7KD2 - chains A and C of the 3 polymer chains in the assembly; structure by X-ray diffraction, 2.55 A resolution.

# Chain A
Name: Ricin chain A
Source organism: Ricinus communis
Notes: EC 3.2.2.22
UniProt: P02879 (RICI_RICCO); residues 1-267 here correspond to UniProt positions 36-302 (UniProt number = residue number + 35)
Chain sequence (267 residues; row label = number of the first residue in the row):
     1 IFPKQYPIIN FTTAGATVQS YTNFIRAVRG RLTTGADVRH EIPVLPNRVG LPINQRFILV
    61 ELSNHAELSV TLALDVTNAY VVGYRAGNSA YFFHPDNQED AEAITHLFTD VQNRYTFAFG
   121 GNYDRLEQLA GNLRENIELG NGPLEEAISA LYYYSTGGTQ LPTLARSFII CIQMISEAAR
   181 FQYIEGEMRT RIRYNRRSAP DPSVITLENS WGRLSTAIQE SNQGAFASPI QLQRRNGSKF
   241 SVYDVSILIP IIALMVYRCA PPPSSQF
Unresolved in the structure: 1-4, 263-267
Glycans and other covalent adducts: glycan linked to Asn10
Ion coordination: Zn2+: Glu102, His106

# Chain C
Name: VHH antibody V11B2
Source organism: Vicugna pacos
Notes: antibody fragment or engineered binder
Chain sequence (126 residues; numbered 1 to 126; the number before each row is that of its first residue):
     1 QVQLVETGGG LVQPGGSLKL SCAASGSISS PNVMGWYRQA PGKQRELVAT MTSGGNTYSE
    61 DSVKGRFTIS RDNAKNTVYL QMNSLKPEDT AVYYCNARDM WDRSHEYWGQ GTQVTVSSEP
   121 KTPKPQ
Unresolved in the structure: 26, 117-126
Cystine bridges: Cys22-Cys95
Ion coordination: Zn2+: Ser29, Asp99, His105

# Interface between chain A and chain C
Residue-residue contacts - 6 pairs, chain A then chain C:
  Val18(A) - Trp101(C)  hydrophobic
  Gln19(A) - Ser30(C)  hydrogen bond
  Gln19(A) - Pro31(C)
  Gln19(A) - Trp101(C)
  Thr22(A) - Trp101(C)
  Arg193(A) - Trp101(C)  hydrogen bond (side chain-backbone)
Also at the interface, not in a pair above, chain A (5 interface residues in all): Asn23
Also at the interface, not in a pair above, chain C (4 interface residues in all): Ser29

# In short
The interface between chain A and chain C involves 5 residues on one side and 4 on the other; the contacts
include 2 hydrogen bonds. Polar pairs include Gln19(A)-Ser30(C) and Arg193(A)-Trp101(C). The Zn2+ site is
built by Glu102(A) and His106(A).
Here chain A is Ricin chain A (Ricinus communis) and chain C is VHH antibody V11B2 (Vicugna pacos). Entry 7KD2
(Ricin bound to VHH antibody V11B2) was determined by X-ray diffraction, deposited together with 7KBI, 7KBK,
7KC9, 7KD0 and 7KDM.
